PDB entry 4Y1D | X-ray diffraction, 1.93 A resolution | chains A and D of the 3 polymer chains in the assembly

[Chain A]
Name: Integrase
From: Human immunodeficiency virus 1
UniProt: F2WR39 (F2WR39_9HIV1); residue numbers follow UniProt; this construct covers 50-212
Sequence (167 residues; row label = number of the first residue in the row):
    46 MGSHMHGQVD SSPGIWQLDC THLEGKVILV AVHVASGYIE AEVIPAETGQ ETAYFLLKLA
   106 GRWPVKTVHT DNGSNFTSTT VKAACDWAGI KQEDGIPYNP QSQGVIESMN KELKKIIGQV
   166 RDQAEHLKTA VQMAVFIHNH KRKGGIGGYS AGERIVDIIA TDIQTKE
Unresolved in the structure: 46-56, 139-150, 210-212
Differences from the reference sequence: initiating methionine (46); expression tag (47-49); engineered mutation Ser56 (Cys in F2WR39), Asp131 (Trp in F2WR39), Asp139 (Phe in F2WR39), His185 (Phe in F2WR39)
Metal / ion sites: Cd2+ site 1: Cys65, His67, Glu92; Cd2+ site 2: Cys65, Glu92, Asp116; Cd2+ site 3: Asp131 (shared with 3 residues of chain B)

[Chain D]
Name: Cyclic hexapeptide cyc[NdPopPKID]
Sequence (6 residues; numbered 1 to 6; the number before each row is that of its first residue):
     1 KLDNVX
Modified / non-standard residues: Leu2 (norleucine; NLE); Val5 (D-valine; DVA); 45W ((4S)-4-(ethynyloxy)-D-proline) at position 6
Glycans and other covalent adducts: covalent link Lys1-45W_6

[Interface between chain A and chain D]
Contacting residue pairs (8; chain A residue first):
  Gln168(A) - Lys1(D)
  Gln168(A) - Leu2(D)  hydrogen bond (backbone-backbone)
  Ala169(A) - Asp3(D)
  Glu170(A) - Asp3(D)  hydrogen bond (backbone-side chain)
  Glu170(A) - Asn4(D)
  Glu170(A) - Val5(D)
  His171(A) - Asp3(D)  hydrogen bond (backbone-side chain)
  Thr174(A) - Asp3(D)  hydrogen bond
Interface residues without a listed pair, chain A (7 interface residues in all): Asp167, Met178

[Overview]
7 residues of chain A and 5 residues of chain D are in contact; the contacts include 4 hydrogen bonds. Polar
pairs include Glu170(A)-Asp3(D), His171(A)-Asp3(D) and Thr174(A)-Asp3(D). Cys65(A), His67(A) and Glu92(A) form
the Cd2+ site 1.
Here chain A is Integrase (Human immunodeficiency virus 1) and chain D is Cyclic hexapeptide cyc[NdPopPKID].
Entry 4Y1D (Cyclic hexapeptide cyc[NdPopPKID] in complex with HIV-1 integrase core domain) was determined by
X-ray diffraction.
